6TYD - chains V and B of the 3 polymer chains in the assembly; structure by X-ray diffraction, 2.80 A resolution.

# Chain V
Protein: LIM domain-binding protein 1
Organism: Homo sapiens
Reference sequence: Q86U70 (LDB1_HUMAN), isoform Q86U70-2; residues 56-285 here correspond to UniProt positions 20-249 (UniProt number = residue number - 36)
Amino-acid sequence (231 residues; numbered 55 to 285; the number before each row is that of its first residue):
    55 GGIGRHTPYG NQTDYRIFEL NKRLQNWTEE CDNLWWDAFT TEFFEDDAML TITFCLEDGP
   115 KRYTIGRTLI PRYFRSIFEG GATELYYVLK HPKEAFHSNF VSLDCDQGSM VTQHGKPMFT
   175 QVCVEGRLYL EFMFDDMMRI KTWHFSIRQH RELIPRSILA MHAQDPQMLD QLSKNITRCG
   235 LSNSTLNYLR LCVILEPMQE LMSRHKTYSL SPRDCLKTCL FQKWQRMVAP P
Disordered / not traced: 55-63, 283-285
Sequence notes: expression tag (55)
Modified / non-standard residues: Mse103, Mse164, Mse172, Mse187, Mse191, Mse192, Mse215, Mse222, Mse252, Mse256, Mse281 (selenomethionine; parent Met)
From the paper describing this entry:
  - self-association interface (contacts with another copy of this molecule); pairs are residue here / residue on that copy: D68-K76 (hydrogen bond), E206-R210 (salt bridge), R210-N229, Y69, F72, Y140, V142, I208, L213
  - mutagenesis - L245A/I248A/L249A, M252A/L255A/M256A: abolished binding to SSBP2(1-94)
  - mutagenesis - R267A: unchanged binding to SSBP2

# Chain B
Protein: Single-stranded DNA-binding protein 2
Organism: Homo sapiens
Reference sequence: P81877 (SSBP2_HUMAN); residue numbers follow UniProt; this construct covers 1-94
Amino-acid sequence (95 residues; each row starts with the number of its first residue; numbering starts at 0):
     0 GMYGKGKSNS SAVPSDSQAR EKLALYVYEY LLHVGAQKSA QTFLSEIRWE KNITLGEPPG
    60 FLHSWWCVFW DLYCAAPERR ETCEHSSEAK AFHDY
Disordered / not traced: 0-10, 78-94
Sequence notes: expression tag (0)
Curated features (UniProtKB/Swiss-Prot):
  - modified residue: K6 (N6-acetyllysine)

# Chain V / chain B interface
Pairs across the interface - 24 pairs, chain V then chain B:
  T122(V) with L71(B); A74(B)
  L123(V) with V67(B), hydrophobic
  R126(V) with C66(B)
  Y242(V) with V67(B), hydrophobic
  L249(V) with W64(B); V67(B), hydrophobic; L71(B)
  E250(V) with L71(B)
  Q253(V) with L71(B); A74(B); A75(B)
  Mse256(V) with F68(B), hydrophobic; L71(B); Y72(B); A75(B), hydrophobic
  S257(V) with A75(B); P76(B), hydrogen bond (side chain-backbone)
  H259(V) with Y72(B), hydrogen bond
  K260(V) with Y72(B), hydrogen bond (side chain-backbone); C73(B), hydrogen bond (side chain-backbone); A75(B), hydrogen bond (side chain-backbone)
  T261(V) with E77(B)
  R267(V) with V12(B)
Also at the interface, not in a pair above, chain V (16 interface residues in all): N87, L245, C246
Also at the interface, not in a pair above, chain B (15 interface residues in all): F60, S63, D70
From the paper, about this interface:
  - residue pairs: L123(V)-L71(B) (hydrophobic contact), R126(V)-D70(B), V67(B)-L123(V) (hydrophobic contact)
  - interface residues, chain V: L123(V), L245(V), L249(V)

# In short
16 residues of chain V and 15 residues of chain B are in contact; the contacts include 5 hydrogen bonds. Polar
pairs include S257(V)-P76(B), H259(V)-Y72(B) and K260(V)-Y72(B). The paper describes hydrophobic contacts
between L123(V) and L71(B) and V67(B) and L123(V); a contact between R126(V) and D70(B). From the paper:
L245A/I248A/L249A and M252A/L255A/M256A of chain V abolish binding to SSBP2(1-94); interface residues L123(V),
L245(V) and L249(V).
Here chain V is LIM domain-binding protein 1 and chain B is Single-stranded DNA-binding protein 2, both from
Homo sapiens. Entry 6TYD (Structure of human LDB1 in complex with SSBP2) was determined by X-ray diffraction.
